4L56 - chain A; structure by X-ray diffraction, 1.70 A resolution.

== Chain A ==
Name: Queuine tRNA-ribosyltransferase
Organism: Zymomonas mobilis subsp. mobilis
Notes: EC 2.4.2.29
UniProtKB: P28720 (TGT_ZYMMO); residue numbers follow UniProt; this construct covers 1-386
Amino-acid sequence (388 residues; numbered -1 to 386; the number before each row is that of its first residue; numbers below 1 keep their minus sign (Gly-1 is residue -1)):
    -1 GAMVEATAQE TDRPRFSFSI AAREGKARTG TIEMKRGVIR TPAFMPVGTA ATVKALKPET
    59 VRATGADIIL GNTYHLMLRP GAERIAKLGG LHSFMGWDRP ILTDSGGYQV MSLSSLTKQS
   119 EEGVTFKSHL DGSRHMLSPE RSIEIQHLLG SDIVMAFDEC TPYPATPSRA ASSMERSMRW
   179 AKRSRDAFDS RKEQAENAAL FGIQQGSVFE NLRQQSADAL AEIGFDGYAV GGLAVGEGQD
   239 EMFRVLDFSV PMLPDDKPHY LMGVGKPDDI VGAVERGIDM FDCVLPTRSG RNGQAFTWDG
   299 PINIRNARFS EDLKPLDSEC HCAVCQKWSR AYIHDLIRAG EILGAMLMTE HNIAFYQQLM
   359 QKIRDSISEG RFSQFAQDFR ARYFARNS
Not modelled in the structure: -1 to 9, 113-114, 283-290, 384-386
Differences from the reference sequence: expression tag (-1 to 0); conflict Lys312 (Thr in P28720); engineered mutation Asp333 (His in P28720)
Ion coordination: Zn2+: Cys318, Cys320, Cys323, His349

== Overview ==
Cys318, Cys320, Cys323 and His349 form the Zn2+ site.
Chain A is Queuine tRNA-ribosyltransferase (Zymomonas mobilis subsp. mobilis); the structure, tRNA guanine
transglycosylase H333D mutant apo structure, was determined by X-ray diffraction (same publication as 4HTB and
4DY1).
